Entry 8DFC (electron microscopy, 2.48 A resolution); this record covers chains A and B of the 6 polymer chains in the assembly.

Chain A:
Molecule: Nitrogenase molybdenum-iron protein alpha chain
From: Azotobacter vinelandii
Notes: EC 1.18.6.1
UniProtKB: P07328 (NIFD_AZOVI); numbering as in UniProt (aligned over 1-492)
Chain sequence (492 residues; row label = number of the first residue in the row):
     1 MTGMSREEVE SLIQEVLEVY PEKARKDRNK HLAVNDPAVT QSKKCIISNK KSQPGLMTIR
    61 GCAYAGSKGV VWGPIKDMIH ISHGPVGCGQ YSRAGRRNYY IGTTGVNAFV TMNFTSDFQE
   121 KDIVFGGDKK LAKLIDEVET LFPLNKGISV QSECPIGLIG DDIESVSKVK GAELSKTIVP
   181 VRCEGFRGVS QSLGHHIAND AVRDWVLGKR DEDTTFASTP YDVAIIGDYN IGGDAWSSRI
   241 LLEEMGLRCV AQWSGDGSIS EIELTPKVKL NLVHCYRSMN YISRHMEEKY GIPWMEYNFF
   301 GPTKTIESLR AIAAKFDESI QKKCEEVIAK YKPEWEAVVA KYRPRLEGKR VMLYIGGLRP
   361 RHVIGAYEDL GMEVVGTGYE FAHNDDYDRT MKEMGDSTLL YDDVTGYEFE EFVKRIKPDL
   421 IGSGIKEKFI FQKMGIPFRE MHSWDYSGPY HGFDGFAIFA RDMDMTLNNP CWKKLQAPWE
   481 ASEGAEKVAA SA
Disordered / not traced: 1-3, 482-492
Metal / ion sites: fe(8)-S(7) cluster Fe: Cys62, Cys88, Cys154 (shared with Cys70(B), Cys95(B), Cys153(B) of chain B); Fe ion near Cys275 (its only coordinating residue here)
Small-molecule neighbours:
  - fe(8)-S(7) cluster (CLF): Cys62, Tyr64, Pro85, Val86, Gly87, Cys88, Tyr91, Glu153, Cys154, Gly185
  - 3-hydroxy-3-carboxy-adipic acid (HCA): Ala65, Val70, Gly95, Arg96, Gln191, Gly424, Ile425, Lys426, His442
  - ICS (iron-sulfur-molybdenum cluster with interstitial carbon): Val70, Arg96, His195, Tyr229, Ile231, Cys275, Ser278, Ile355, Gly356, Gly357, Leu358, Arg359, Phe381, Met441, His442

Chain B:
Molecule: Nitrogenase molybdenum-iron protein beta chain
From: Azotobacter vinelandii
Notes: EC 1.18.6.1
UniProtKB: P07329 (NIFK_AZOVI); numbering as in UniProt (aligned over 1-523)
Chain sequence (523 residues; each row starts with the number of its first residue):
     1 MSQQVDKIKA SYPLFLDQDY KDMLAKKRDG FEEKYPQDKI DEVFQWTTTK EYQELNFQRE
    61 ALTVNPAKAC QPLGAVLCAL GFEKTMPYVH GSQGCVAYFR SYFNRHFREP VSCVSDSMTE
   121 DAAVFGGQQN MKDGLQNCKA TYKPDMIAVS TTCMAEVIGD DLNAFINNSK KEGFIPDEFP
   181 VPFAHTPSFV GSHVTGWDNM FEGIARYFTL KSMDDKVVGS NKKINIVPGF ETYLGNFRVI
   241 KRMLSEMGVG YSLLSDPEEV LDTPADGQFR MYAGGTTQEE MKDAPNALNT VLLQPWHLEK
   301 TKKFVEGTWK HEVPKLNIPM GLDWTDEFLM KVSEISGQPI PASLTKERGR LVDMMTDSHT
   361 WLHGKRFALW GDPDFVMGLV KFLLELGCEP VHILCHNGNK RWKKAVDAIL AASPYGKNAT
   421 VYIGKDLWHL RSLVFTDKPD FMIGNSYGKF IQRDTLHKGK EFEVPLIRIG FPIFDRHHLH
   481 RSTTLGYEGA MQILTTLVNS ILERLDEETR GMQATDYNHD LVR
Disordered / not traced: 1
Metal / ion sites: fe(8)-S(7) cluster Fe: Cys70, Cys95, Cys153 (shared with Cys62(A), Cys88(A), Cys154(A) of chain A); Fe ion site 1: Arg108 (shared with 2 residues of chain D); Fe ion site 2: Asp353, Asp357 (shared with 2 residues of chain D)
Small-molecule neighbours: fe(8)-S(7) cluster (CLF): Cys70, Pro72, Ser92, Gly94, Cys95, Tyr98, Phe99, Thr152, Cys153, Ser188

How chain A and chain B interact:
Contacting residue pairs - 194 pairs, chain A then chain B:
  Val19(A) - Ala140(B)
  Tyr20(A) - Thr141(B)
  Pro21(A) - Asn137(B)
  Lys23(A) - Asp133(B)  salt bridge
  Ala24(A) - Asn137(B)
  Lys51(A) - Asp121(B)  salt bridge
  Ser52(A) - Gln93(B)
  Ser52(A) - Ser117(B)
  Pro54(A) - Ser115(B)
  Pro54(A) - Asp116(B)
  Pro54(A) - Asn130(B)
  Pro54(A) - Asp133(B)
  Pro54(A) - Gly134(B)
  Pro54(A) - Asn137(B)  hydrogen bond (backbone-side chain)
  Gly55(A) - Ser115(B)  hydrogen bond (backbone-backbone)
  Gly55(A) - Gly134(B)
  Gly55(A) - Asn137(B)
  Gly55(A) - Cys138(B)  hydrogen bond (backbone-backbone)
  Gly55(A) - Tyr142(B)
  Leu56(A) - Asn137(B)
  Leu56(A) - Thr141(B)
  Leu56(A) - Tyr142(B)  hydrogen bond (backbone-side chain)
  Met57(A) - Met86(B)  hydrophobic
  Met57(A) - Arg100(B)
  Met57(A) - Cys113(B)
  Met57(A) - Val114(B)  hydrophobic
  Met57(A) - Tyr142(B)
  Thr58(A) - Gln93(B)
  Thr58(A) - Arg100(B)  hydrogen bond (backbone-side chain)
  Arg60(A) - Gln93(B)
  Arg60(A) - Ala97(B)
  Gly61(A) - Gln93(B)  hydrogen bond (backbone-side chain)
  Gly61(A) - Gly94(B)
  Cys62(A) - Gly94(B)
  Ala65(A) - Tyr98(B)
  Lys76(A) - Glu32(B)  salt bridge
  Pro85(A) - Ser188(B)
  Val86(A) - Lys68(B)
  Val86(A) - Cys70(B)
  Cys88(A) - Tyr98(B)
  Gln90(A) - Pro66(B)  hydrogen bond (side chain-backbone)
  Gln90(A) - Lys68(B)  hydrogen bond (side chain-backbone)
  Gln90(A) - Tyr102(B)
  Gln90(A) - Tyr447(B)
  Tyr91(A) - Ala69(B)
  Tyr91(A) - Cys70(B)  hydrogen bond
  Tyr91(A) - Leu73(B)
  Tyr91(A) - Tyr98(B)  hydrophobic
  Tyr91(A) - Phe99(B)  hydrophobic
  Tyr91(A) - Tyr102(B)  hydrophobic
  Ser92(A) - Tyr98(B)
  Arg93(A) - Asn65(B)
  Arg93(A) - Tyr447(B)
  Arg93(A) - Phe450(B)
  Gly95(A) - Arg105(B)
  Tyr99(A) - Ser11(B)
  Thr103(A) - Ile40(B)
  Thr104(A) - Arg453(B)
  Gly105(A) - Trp428(B)
  Val106(A) - Ile40(B)
  Val106(A) - Val43(B)  hydrophobic
  Val106(A) - Phe44(B)  hydrophobic
  Asn107(A) - Lys34(B)
  Asn107(A) - Ile40(B)
  Thr111(A) - Phe450(B)
  Met112(A) - Val64(B)  hydrophobic
  Met112(A) - Asn65(B)
  Met112(A) - Trp428(B)  hydrophobic
  Asn113(A) - Thr63(B)
  Asn113(A) - Val64(B)
  Asn113(A) - Asn65(B)  hydrogen bond (backbone-backbone)
  Asn113(A) - Pro66(B)
  Phe114(A) - Leu62(B)  hydrophobic
  Phe114(A) - Thr63(B)
  Phe114(A) - Val64(B)  hydrophobic
  Thr115(A) - Thr63(B)  hydrogen bond (backbone-backbone)
  Ser116(A) - Ala61(B)
  Asp117(A) - Thr63(B)
  Asp117(A) - Lys68(B)  salt bridge
  Asp117(A) - His396(B)  salt bridge
  Phe118(A) - Phe189(B)
  Gln119(A) - Phe189(B)
  Glu120(A) - Phe189(B)  hydrogen bond (backbone-backbone)
  Glu120(A) - Val190(B)
  Ile123(A) - Phe189(B)  hydrophobic
  Lys130(A) - Ala61(B)
  Lys133(A) - Ala61(B)
  Leu134(A) - Ala61(B)
  Leu134(A) - Leu62(B)  hydrophobic
  Glu137(A) - Gln58(B)
  Glu137(A) - Arg59(B)
  Glu137(A) - Glu60(B)  hydrogen bond (side chain-backbone)
  Glu137(A) - Ala61(B)  hydrogen bond (side chain-backbone)
  Glu137(A) - Leu62(B)  hydrogen bond (side chain-backbone)
  Val138(A) - Leu62(B)  hydrophobic
  Thr140(A) - Trp46(B)
  Thr140(A) - Leu55(B)
  Leu141(A) - Tyr52(B)  hydrogen bond (backbone-side chain)
  Leu141(A) - Leu55(B)  hydrophobic
  Leu141(A) - Asn56(B)
  Leu141(A) - Arg59(B)
  Phe142(A) - Trp428(B)  hydrophobic
  Pro143(A) - Trp46(B)  hydrophobic
  Leu144(A) - Tyr35(B)
  Leu144(A) - Val43(B)  hydrophobic
  Lys146(A) - Glu33(B)  hydrogen bond (side chain-backbone)
  Lys146(A) - Tyr35(B)
  Cys154(A) - Ser92(B)
  Cys154(A) - Met154(B)  hydrophobic
  Pro155(A) - Cys153(B)  hydrophobic
  Leu158(A) - Ala123(B)  hydrophobic
  Leu158(A) - Met154(B)
  Leu158(A) - Val157(B)  hydrophobic
  Leu158(A) - Ile158(B)  hydrophobic
  Ile159(A) - Val157(B)  hydrophobic
  Phe186(A) - Thr119(B)
  Phe186(A) - Glu120(B)
  Phe186(A) - Met154(B)  hydrophobic
  Arg187(A) - Glu120(B)  salt bridge
  Gly188(A) - Thr119(B)
  Val189(A) - Gln93(B)  hydrogen bond (backbone-side chain)
  Arg210(A) - Glu33(B)  salt bridge
  Gly232(A) - Ser11(B)
  Gly232(A) - Phe15(B)
  Gly233(A) - Phe15(B)
  Trp236(A) - Phe15(B)  hydrophobic
  Trp236(A) - Tyr20(B)
  Trp236(A) - Met23(B)
  Trp236(A) - Leu24(B)
  Ser237(A) - Tyr20(B)
  Arg239(A) - Met23(B)
  Arg239(A) - Lys27(B)
  Arg239(A) - Phe31(B)
  Ile240(A) - Asp19(B)
  Ile240(A) - Tyr20(B)  hydrophobic
  Ile240(A) - Met23(B)  hydrogen bond (backbone-side chain)
  Glu243(A) - Met23(B)
  Glu243(A) - Lys26(B)
  Arg248(A) - Phe31(B)
  Cys249(A) - Phe31(B)
  Val250(A) - Phe31(B)
  Asp256(A) - Lys27(B)  hydrogen bond (backbone-side chain)
  Asp256(A) - Glu32(B)
  Ser258(A) - Glu32(B)
  Ser260(A) - Phe31(B)  hydrogen bond (side chain-backbone)
  Ser260(A) - Glu32(B)
  Ser260(A) - Glu33(B)
  Glu261(A) - Lys27(B)  salt bridge
  Glu261(A) - Phe31(B)
  Glu261(A) - Glu32(B)
  Glu334(A) - Ser2(B)  hydrogen bond
  Glu334(A) - Gln3(B)  hydrogen bond (side chain-backbone)
  Ala337(A) - Val5(B)
  Val338(A) - Val5(B)  hydrophobic
  Lys341(A) - Val5(B)
  Tyr342(A) - Ile8(B)  hydrophobic
  Gly406(A) - Tyr142(B)
  Tyr407(A) - Thr141(B)
  Tyr407(A) - Tyr142(B)
  Glu410(A) - Phe269(B)
  Ile425(A) - Ser101(B)
  Ile425(A) - Asn104(B)
  Lys426(A) - Ala97(B)
  Lys426(A) - Arg100(B)
  Lys426(A) - Asn104(B)
  Phe429(A) - Asn104(B)
  Phe429(A) - Arg108(B)
  Phe429(A) - Glu109(B)
  Phe429(A) - Pro110(B)
  Ile430(A) - Pro110(B)  hydrophobic
  Lys433(A) - Glu109(B)  salt bridge
  Lys433(A) - Pro110(B)
  Lys433(A) - Thr263(B)  hydrogen bond (side chain-backbone)
  Lys433(A) - Pro264(B)
  Lys433(A) - Asp266(B)
  Lys433(A) - Gly267(B)  hydrogen bond (backbone-backbone)
  Lys433(A) - Gln268(B)  hydrogen bond (backbone-backbone)
  Met434(A) - Gly267(B)
  Gly448(A) - Ala10(B)
  Gly448(A) - Ser11(B)  hydrogen bond (backbone-backbone)
  Pro449(A) - Leu14(B)
  Pro449(A) - Phe15(B)  hydrophobic
  Asp454(A) - Ser2(B)
  Asp454(A) - Gln3(B)  hydrogen bond (backbone-side chain)
  Asp454(A) - Tyr20(B)  hydrogen bond
  Ala457(A) - Ile8(B)
  Ile458(A) - Gln3(B)
  Ile458(A) - Ile8(B)  hydrophobic
  Ile458(A) - Lys9(B)
  Ile458(A) - Ala10(B)  hydrophobic
  Arg461(A) - Ile8(B)  hydrogen bond (side chain-backbone)
  Leu475(A) - Ala265(B)
  Leu475(A) - Asp266(B)
  Leu475(A) - Gly267(B)
Other interface residues (no listed pair), chain A (113 interface residues in all): Gln53, Ile59, Tyr64, Asp77, Gly87, Ala94, Ile101, Ser190, Phe216, Gln252, Leu264, Tyr331, Thr405, Gln432, Gly435, Ser447
Other interface residues (no listed pair), chain B (102 interface residues in all): Gln37, Lys39, Ala67, Ser112, Met118, Gln129, Gln136, Met271, Leu427, Asp454, His457

Overview:
113 residues of chain A face 102 of chain B across their interface, with 30 hydrogen bonds and 9 salt bridges.
Polar pairs include Lys23(A)-Asp133(B), Lys51(A)-Asp121(B) and Lys76(A)-Glu32(B). Fe(8)-S(7) cluster is bound
between chain A and chain B.
Chain A is Nitrogenase molybdenum-iron protein alpha chain and chain B is Nitrogenase molybdenum-iron protein
beta chain, both from Azotobacter vinelandii; the structure, CryoEM structure of the 1:1
ADP-tetrafluoroaluminate stabilized nitrogenase complex from Azotobacter vinelandii, was determined by
electron microscopy together with 8TC3, 8DFD and 8DBY from the same study.
